Entry 9H9R (electron microscopy, 8.20 A resolution (very low resolution: no residue pairs are listed; an interface is given only as per-side residue counts)); this record covers chains B and D of the 42 polymer chains in the assembly.

Chain B:
Molecule: Tubulin gamma chain
Organism: Candida albicans
UniProt: A0A8H6F519 (A0A8H6F519_CANAX); numbering as in UniProt (aligned over 1-498)
Chain sequence (498 residues; row label = number of the first residue in the row):
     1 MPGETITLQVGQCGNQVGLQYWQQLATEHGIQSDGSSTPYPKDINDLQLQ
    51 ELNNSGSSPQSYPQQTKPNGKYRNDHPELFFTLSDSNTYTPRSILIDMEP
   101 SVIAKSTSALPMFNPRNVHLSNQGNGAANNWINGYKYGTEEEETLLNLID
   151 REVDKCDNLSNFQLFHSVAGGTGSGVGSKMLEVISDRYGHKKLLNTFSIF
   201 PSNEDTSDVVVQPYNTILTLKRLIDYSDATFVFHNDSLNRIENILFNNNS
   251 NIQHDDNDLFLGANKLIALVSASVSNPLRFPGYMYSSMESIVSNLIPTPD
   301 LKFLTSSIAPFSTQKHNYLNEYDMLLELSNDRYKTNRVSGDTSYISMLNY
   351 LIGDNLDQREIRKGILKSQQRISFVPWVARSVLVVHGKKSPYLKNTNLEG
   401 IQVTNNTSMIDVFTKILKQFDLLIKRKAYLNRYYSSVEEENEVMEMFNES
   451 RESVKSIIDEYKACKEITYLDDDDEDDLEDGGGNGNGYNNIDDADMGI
Disordered / not traced: 1-2, 53-69, 122-128, 203-208, 245-261, 426-439, 468-498

Chain D:
Molecule: Spc98p
Organism: Candida albicans
UniProt: A0A1D8PS42 (A0A1D8PS42_CANAL); residue numbers follow UniProt; this construct covers 1-785
Chain sequence (810 residues; row label = number of the first residue in the row; numbers below 1 keep their minus sign (Met-24 is residue -24)):
   -24 MHHHHHHDYDIPTTENLYFQGAMDPMALNKVQLIKLYSNRLVKSLVPVEF
    26 GEAFIQSIINDLQTTLLNTSSEEQNLSIIINKLKMQFLSNNLKNEWVEFQ
    76 NIVNSLSKFKSLDQICNYLAFLDALRDEKPEDILSTSTASLSPGKQNVMI
   126 NTVNTALTLSQLIEPYYDTLSEQTILTYLPYTMLGSDSKIFTFSNNYTRL
   176 EIPKDINNSFSSLLREVFEFAILYKQLAIVVDRYKGTLVSAIKTAYIAIL
   226 EAQLNKYVNDINNIFNNKPNSILVVYNSIFPWISILRFLYRVSNRLNRLD
   276 GYEFLTFIYSFTNHGDPKIRGIAVTAFTEVVKPYYNIVEHWIVKGELIDN
   326 NNEFFIIFDQEQNEFNSIIKLLPKKIPAFIKSSDKIFQIGKTLIFLNKYC
   376 RELKWVNQYNVKYSAILFNNHQGLASMTTNEMIKLIDSQYNEILTFLTQI
   426 IQGNNKLFTHVYNFKRFYFMETNDFIDAIMVKGKDVFNESSVNISSTYLR
   476 KVLQDAIQISSVKNFEYVDRLDSRVLNPQHGNLGWESFTIEYKIDDLPMS
   526 YLFEGHQHLQYLKMFHFLWKLRQLNNLLNWHFEMFNELNHNVVTKLSSRN
   576 RRPLAKSLSIITSIRFHFTQFLNELIAYLSYDVIEENFQQHIVRKLFYNK
   626 NDQDLLLNKSFMNLSEIDPNNDLPKFNVNLLTIDELVELHGTYIDSIINS
   676 SLLNEKLKGNETNISYIDQIFNILQTIFNFINTSQEFYSLVCTFGLLVRS
   726 DSNANKIELEQDQEDLEFQLHKIKRKIYKDIYQHDYKRQLNDLKNDLNRD
   776 YNLKDLSKLL
Disordered / not traced: -24 to 131, 146-147, 682-686, 724-735
Construct notes: initiating methionine (-24); expression tag (-23 to 0); conflict Val123 (Leu in A0A1D8PS42), Cys717 (Val in A0A1D8PS42)

Interface between chain B and chain D:
At this resolution (8 A) residue pairs are not listed: 58 residues of chain B and 58 of chain D lie at the interface.

Summary:
The chain B/chain D interface involves 58 residues from each chain.
Chain B is Tubulin gamma chain and chain D is Spc98p, both from Candida albicans; the structure, Full
gamma-tubulin ring complex composed of the Candida albicans gamma-tubulin small complex in complex with Spc72
..., was determined by electron microscopy, deposited together with 9H9P and 9H9Q.
